PDB entry 2C0U | X-ray diffraction, 2.20 A resolution | chains A and C of the 4 polymer chains in the assembly

== Chain A (and C) ==
Protein: Nitroalkane oxidase
Source organism: Fusarium oxysporum
Notes: chain C of this document is another copy of the same molecule, construct and numbering; everything in this record applies to it too
UniProtKB: Q8X1D8 (Q8X1D8_FUSOX); numbering as in UniProt (aligned over 1-439)
Chain sequence (439 residues; row label = number of the first residue in the row):
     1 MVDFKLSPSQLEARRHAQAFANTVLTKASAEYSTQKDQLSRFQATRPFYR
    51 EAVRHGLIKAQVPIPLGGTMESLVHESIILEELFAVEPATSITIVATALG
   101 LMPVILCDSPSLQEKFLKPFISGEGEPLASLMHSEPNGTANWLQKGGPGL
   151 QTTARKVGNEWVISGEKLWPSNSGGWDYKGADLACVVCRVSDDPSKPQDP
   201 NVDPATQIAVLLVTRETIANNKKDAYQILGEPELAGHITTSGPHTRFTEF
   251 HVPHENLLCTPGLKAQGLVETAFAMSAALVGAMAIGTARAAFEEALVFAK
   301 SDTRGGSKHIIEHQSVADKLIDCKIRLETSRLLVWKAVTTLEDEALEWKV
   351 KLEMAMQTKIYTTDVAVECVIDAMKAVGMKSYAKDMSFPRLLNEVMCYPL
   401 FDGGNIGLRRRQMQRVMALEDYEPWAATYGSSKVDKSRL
Not modelled in the structure: 1, 432-439
Modified residues: Mse1 (selenomethionine); Mse70, Mse102, Mse132, Mse275, Mse283, Mse354, Mse356, Mse374, Mse379, Mse386, Mse396, Mse413, Mse417 (selenomethionine; parent Met)
UniProt features mapped onto this chain:
  - active site: Asp402 (Proton acceptor)
  - binding site (FAD): Leu131 to Ser134, Thr139 to Asn141, Trp169 to Ser171, Arg304, His313, Gln314, Lys375 to Mse379, Leu400 to Gly404
  - mutagenesis: Ser276 (S276A: Decreases catalytic activity about tenfold), Asp402 (D402E: Decreases enzyme activity about twentyfold; D402N: Almost abolishes enzyme activity towards neutral nitroethane, but retains activity towards anionic nitroethane), Arg409 (R409K: Reduces catalytic activity)
Residues lining bound ligands:
  - FAD / (2S)-2-nitrobutane, molecule 1: Ile92, Val95, Ala96, Leu99, Leu131, Mse132, His133, Ser134, Gly138, Thr139, Ala140, Asn141, Trp169, Pro170, Ser171, Leu234, Thr240, Phe273, Ser276, Mse283, Cys397, Leu400, Phe401, Asp402, Gly403, Gly404, Ile406, Gly407, Leu408, Arg411
  - FAD / (2S)-2-nitrobutane, molecule 2: Arg304, Ile310, His313, Val316, Lys375, Ala376, Val377, Gly378, Mse379, Tyr382
What the authors report for this chain:
  - self-association interface (contacts with another copy of this molecule); pairs are residue here / residue on that copy: Asp322-Arg410 (salt bridge), Lys324-Glu353 (salt bridge), Arg410-Asp318 (salt bridge), Arg411-Asp318 (salt bridge), Gln314, Ser315, Asp318
  - binding site for the ligand FAD: Ser134, Asn141, Trp169, Arg304, His313, Gln314, Ala376 to Mse379, Cys397, Leu400, Phe401, Asp402, Gly403
  - binding site for (2S)-2-nitrobutane: Mse283, Phe401, Asp402
  - contacts within the chain: Lys359-Gly403, Cys397-Phe401, Asp402-Arg409
  - catalytic residues: Asp402
  - conformationally variable residues (side-chain flip): Ser276, Asp402
  - specificity-determining residues: Glu270, Trp348

== Interface between chain A and chain C ==
Residue-residue contacts (121; chain A residue first):
  Val2(A) - Asp3(C)
  Val2(A) - Lys5(C)
  Val2(A) - Leu6(C)  hydrophobic
  Val2(A) - Trp335(C)  hydrophobic
  Asp3(A) - Val2(C)
  Asp3(A) - Asp3(C)  hydrogen bond (backbone-backbone)
  Phe4(A) - Val2(C)
  Phe4(A) - Phe4(C)  hydrophobic
  Phe4(A) - Leu332(C)
  Phe4(A) - Trp335(C)
  Phe4(A) - Lys336(C)
  Phe4(A) - Thr339(C)
  Lys5(A) - Val2(C)
  Leu6(A) - Thr428(C)
  Leu6(A) - Tyr429(C)  hydrophobic
  Leu11(A) - Tyr429(C)
  Arg14(A) - Tyr429(C)
  Glu81(A) - Tyr429(C)  hydrogen bond
  Arg289(A) - Trp425(C)
  Phe292(A) - Mse417(C)  hydrophobic
  Phe292(A) - Trp425(C)  hydrophobic
  Glu293(A) - Trp425(C)  hydrogen bond
  Leu296(A) - Tyr422(C)  hydrophobic
  Leu296(A) - Pro424(C)  hydrophobic
  Lys300(A) - Mse417(C)  hydrogen bond (side chain-backbone)
  Lys300(A) - Ala418(C)
  Lys300(A) - Leu419(C)  hydrogen bond (side chain-backbone)
  Lys300(A) - Tyr422(C)
  Ile311(A) - Gln414(C)
  Glu312(A) - Gln414(C)
  Glu312(A) - Ala418(C)
  His313(A) - Gln414(C)
  Gln314(A) - Arg411(C)
  Gln314(A) - Gln414(C)
  Ala317(A) - Gln414(C)
  Asp318(A) - Arg410(C)  salt bridge
  Asp318(A) - Arg411(C)  salt bridge
  Leu320(A) - Mse417(C)
  Ile321(A) - Arg410(C)
  Ile321(A) - Mse413(C)
  Ile321(A) - Mse417(C)
  Asp322(A) - Arg410(C)  salt bridge
  Lys324(A) - Glu353(C)  salt bridge
  Lys324(A) - Gln357(C)  hydrogen bond
  Lys324(A) - Mse413(C)
  Lys324(A) - Tyr422(C)
  Lys324(A) - Pro424(C)  hydrogen bond (side chain-backbone)
  Lys324(A) - Trp425(C)
  Ile325(A) - Gln357(C)
  Ile325(A) - Ile360(C)  hydrophobic
  Ile325(A) - Tyr361(C)  hydrophobic
  Leu327(A) - Trp425(C)  hydrophobic
  Glu328(A) - Leu333(C)
  Glu328(A) - Lys336(C)  salt bridge
  Glu328(A) - Mse354(C)
  Glu328(A) - Gln357(C)
  Glu328(A) - Thr428(C)
  Thr329(A) - Leu333(C)
  Thr329(A) - Tyr361(C)
  Arg331(A) - Trp425(C)
  Arg331(A) - Thr428(C)
  Arg331(A) - Tyr429(C)  hydrogen bond
  Leu332(A) - Leu332(C)
  Leu332(A) - Leu333(C)  hydrophobic
  Leu332(A) - Lys336(C)
  Leu333(A) - Glu328(C)
  Leu333(A) - Thr329(C)
  Leu333(A) - Leu332(C)  hydrophobic
  Trp335(A) - Phe4(C)
  Trp335(A) - Thr428(C)
  Trp335(A) - Tyr429(C)
  Lys336(A) - Phe4(C)
  Lys336(A) - Glu328(C)
  Lys336(A) - Leu332(C)
  Thr339(A) - Phe4(C)
  Asp343(A) - Lys5(C)
  Glu353(A) - Lys324(C)  salt bridge
  Mse354(A) - Glu328(C)
  Gln357(A) - Lys324(C)  hydrogen bond
  Gln357(A) - Glu328(C)
  Ile360(A) - Ile325(C)  hydrophobic
  Tyr361(A) - Ile325(C)  hydrophobic
  Tyr361(A) - Tyr361(C)
  Arg410(A) - Asp318(C)  salt bridge
  Arg410(A) - Ile321(C)
  Arg410(A) - Asp322(C)  salt bridge
  Arg411(A) - Gln314(C)
  Arg411(A) - Asp318(C)  salt bridge
  Mse413(A) - Ile321(C)
  Mse413(A) - Lys324(C)
  Gln414(A) - Ile311(C)  hydrogen bond (side chain-backbone)
  Gln414(A) - Glu312(C)  hydrogen bond (side chain-backbone)
  Gln414(A) - His313(C)
  Gln414(A) - Gln314(C)
  Gln414(A) - Ala317(C)
  Mse417(A) - Phe292(C)  hydrophobic
  Mse417(A) - Lys300(C)  hydrogen bond (backbone-side chain)
  Mse417(A) - Ile311(C)
  Mse417(A) - Leu320(C)  hydrophobic
  Mse417(A) - Ile321(C)
  Ala418(A) - Lys300(C)
  Leu419(A) - Lys300(C)  hydrogen bond (backbone-side chain)
  Tyr422(A) - Leu296(C)  hydrophobic
  Tyr422(A) - Lys300(C)
  Tyr422(A) - Lys324(C)
  Pro424(A) - Leu296(C)  hydrophobic
  Pro424(A) - Lys324(C)  hydrogen bond (backbone-side chain)
  Trp425(A) - Arg289(C)
  Trp425(A) - Phe292(C)  hydrophobic
  Trp425(A) - Glu293(C)  hydrogen bond
  Trp425(A) - Lys324(C)
  Trp425(A) - Leu327(C)  hydrophobic
  Trp425(A) - Arg331(C)
  Thr428(A) - Glu328(C)
  Thr428(A) - Arg331(C)
  Thr428(A) - Trp335(C)
  Tyr429(A) - Leu6(C)  hydrophobic
  Tyr429(A) - Arg14(C)
  Tyr429(A) - Glu81(C)  hydrogen bond
  Tyr429(A) - Arg331(C)
  Tyr429(A) - Trp335(C)
Interface residues without a listed pair, chain A (56 interface residues in all): Gln10, Val74, Ile78, Glu82, Glu420
Interface residues without a listed pair, chain C (55 interface residues in all): Gln10, Val74, Ile78, Glu82, Asp343, Glu420

== In short ==
Chain A and chain C form an interface of 56 and 55 residues respectively, with 16 hydrogen bonds and 9 salt
bridges. Polar contacts include Asp318(A)-Arg410(C), Asp318(A)-Arg411(C) and Asp322(A)-Arg410(C). Ligands of
chain A: FAD / (2S)-2-nitrobutane. The paper reports the catalytic residue Asp402(A); a binding site for the
ligand FAD at Ser134(A), Asn141(A) and Trp169(A) among others.
Chain A and chain C are both Nitroalkane oxidase (Fusarium oxysporum); the structure, Crystal Structure of a
Covalent Complex of Nitroalkane Oxidase Trapped During Substrate Turnover, was determined by X-ray diffraction
together with 2C12 from the same study.
